PDB entry 8FWD | electron microscopy, 3.67 A resolution | chains D and Y of the 48 polymer chains in the assembly

# Chain D
Molecule: O43-rpxdoc-EK1_A
From: synthetic construct
Sequence (242 residues; row label = number of the first residue in the row):
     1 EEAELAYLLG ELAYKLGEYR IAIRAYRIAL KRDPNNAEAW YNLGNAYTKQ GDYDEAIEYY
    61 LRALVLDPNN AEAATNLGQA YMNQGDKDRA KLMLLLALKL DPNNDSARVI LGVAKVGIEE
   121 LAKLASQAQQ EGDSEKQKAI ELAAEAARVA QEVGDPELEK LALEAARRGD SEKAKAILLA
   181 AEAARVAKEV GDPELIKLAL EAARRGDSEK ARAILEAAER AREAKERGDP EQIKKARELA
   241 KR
Disordered / not traced: 101-242

# Chain Y
Molecule: O43-rpxdoc-EK1_B
From: synthetic construct
Sequence (139 residues; numbered 1 to 139; the number before each row is that of its first residue):
     1 DVSALAYVML GLLLSLLNRL SLAAEAYKKA IELDPNDALA WLLLGSVLEK LKRLDEAAEA
    61 YKKAIELKPN DASAWKELGK VLEKLGRLDE AAEAYLIAIM LDPEDAEAAK ELGKVLEKLG
   121 ELEMAEEAYK LAIKLDPND

# Interface between chain D and chain Y
Residue-residue contacts (10; chain D residue first):
  Leu61(D) - Met100(Y)  hydrophobic
  Val65(D) - Ile97(Y)
  Val65(D) - Met100(Y)  hydrophobic
  Val65(D) - Leu101(Y)  hydrophobic
  Pro68(D) - Glu93(Y)
  Arg89(D) - Pro103(Y)  hydrogen bond (side chain-backbone)
  Arg89(D) - Glu104(Y)  salt bridge
  Met93(D) - Met100(Y)  hydrophobic
  Leu96(D) - Leu96(Y)  hydrophobic
  Leu96(D) - Met100(Y)  hydrophobic
Interface residues without a listed pair, chain D (11 interface residues in all): Arg62, Leu64, Tyr81, Leu92, Leu95
Interface residues without a listed pair, chain Y (11 interface residues in all): Asn70, Ile99, Met124, Ala128

# Summary
The chain D/chain Y interface involves 11 residues from each chain, with 1 hydrogen bond and 1 salt bridge.
Polar pairs include Arg89(D)-Glu104(Y) and Arg89(D)-Pro103(Y).
Chain D is O43-rpxdoc-EK1_A and chain Y is O43-rpxdoc-EK1_B, both from synthetic construct; the structure,
Fast and versatile sequence- independent protein docking for nanomaterials design using RPXDock, was
determined by electron microscopy.
